PDB entry 8SU9 | electron microscopy, 2.83 A resolution | chains F and H of the 18 polymer chains in the assembly

Chain F (and H):
Protein: SIR2-like domain-containing protein
Source organism: Escherichia coli
Notes: chain H of this document is another copy of the same molecule, construct and numbering; everything in this record applies to it too
Reference sequence: A0A7B5N0T7 (A0A7B5N0T7_ECOLX); residues 1-415 here = UniProt positions 1-415
Amino-acid sequence (415 residues; row label = number of the first residue in the row):
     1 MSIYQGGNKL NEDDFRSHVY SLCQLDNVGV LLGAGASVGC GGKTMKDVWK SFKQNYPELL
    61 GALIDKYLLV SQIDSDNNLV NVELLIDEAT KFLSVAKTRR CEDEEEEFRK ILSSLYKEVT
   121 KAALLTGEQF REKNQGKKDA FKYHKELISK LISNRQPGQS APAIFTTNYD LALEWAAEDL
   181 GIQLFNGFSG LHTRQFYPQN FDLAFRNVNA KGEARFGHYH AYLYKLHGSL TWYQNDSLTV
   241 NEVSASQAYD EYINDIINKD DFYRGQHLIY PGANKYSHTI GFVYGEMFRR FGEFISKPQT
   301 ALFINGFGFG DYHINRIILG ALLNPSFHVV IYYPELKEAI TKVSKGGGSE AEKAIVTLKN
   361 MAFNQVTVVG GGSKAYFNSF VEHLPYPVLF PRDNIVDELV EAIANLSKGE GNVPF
Disordered / not traced: 1, 210-216, 409-415 (chain H: 1, 211-216, 409-415)
Residues lining bound ligands: Adenosine-5-Diphosphoribose (AR6; [(2R,3S,4R,5R)-5-(6-aminopurin-9-yl)-3,4-dihydroxy-oxolan-2-yl]methyl [hydroxy-[[(2R,3S,4R,5S)-3,4,5-trihydroxyoxolan-2-yl]methoxy]phosphoryl] hydrogen phosphate): G33, A34, G35, V38, T44, M45, E83, T167, H227, K275, N305, G306, F307, G308, F309, G310, D311, P334, E335, Y376, F377
Reported in the primary citation:
  - binding site for Adenosine-5-Diphosphoribose: Y376, F377
  - catalytic residues: H227, D311, H313
  - mutagenesis - H227A, D311A, H313A: abolished catalytic activity on NAD+
  - mutagenesis - H227A, D311A, H313A: decreased catalytic activity on single-stranded DNA
  - mutagenesis - H227A: decreased growth

How chain F and chain H interact:
Contacting residue pairs - 19 pairs, chain F then chain H:
  G217(F) - L323(H)
  Y219(F) - L323(H)
  Y219(F) - P325(H)
  Y386(F) - A362(H)
  Y386(F) - N364(H)
  P387(F) - N364(H)
  F390(F) - H18(H)
  F390(F) - S21(H)
  R392(F) - D14(H)  salt bridge
  V396(F) - N394(H)
  V396(F) - E398(H)
  V400(F) - E401(H)
  I403(F) - E401(H)
  I403(F) - A402(H)
  I403(F) - N405(H)
  I403(F) - L406(H)
  L406(F) - L406(H)  hydrophobic
  L406(F) - K408(H)
  S407(F) - L406(H)
Also at the interface, not in a pair above, chain F (16 interface residues in all): S149, G181, H218, L389, I395
Also at the interface, not in a pair above, chain H (21 interface residues in all): Q5, N8, S17, L22, H328, F363, Q365

Summary:
Chain F and chain H form an interface of 16 and 21 residues respectively, with 1 salt bridge. The salt-bridged
pair is R392(F)-D14(H). Ligands of chain F: Adenosine-5-Diphosphoribose. From the paper: catalytic residues
H227(F), D311(F) and H313(F); H227A, D311A and H313A of chain F abolish catalytic activity on NAD+.
Both chains are SIR2-like domain-containing protein (Escherichia coli). Entry 8SU9 (E. coli SIR2-HerA complex
(hexamer HerA bound with dodecamer Sir2)) was determined by electron microscopy together with 8SUW, 8SUB,
8SXX, 8UAE and 8UAF from the same study.
